5JQ3 - chains A and B; structure by X-ray diffraction, 2.23 A resolution.

[Chain A]
Protein: Envelope glycoprotein 1
Organism: Ebola virus - Mayinga, Zaire, 1976
Reference sequence: Q05320 (VGP_EBOZM); the construct has insertions or renumbered stretches relative to UniProt, so the offset changes along the chain: 32-293 = UniProt 32-293; 302-310 = UniProt 303-311; 432-469 = UniProt 464-501
Sequence (332 residues; row label = number of the first residue in the row; note: 128 numbers in that range are skipped by the numbering (no residue carries them; nothing is unmodelled there); a row labelled like 293A-293I holds insertion residues (293A, then the next letters in order); X marks 9 residues of unknown identity (built as UNK)):
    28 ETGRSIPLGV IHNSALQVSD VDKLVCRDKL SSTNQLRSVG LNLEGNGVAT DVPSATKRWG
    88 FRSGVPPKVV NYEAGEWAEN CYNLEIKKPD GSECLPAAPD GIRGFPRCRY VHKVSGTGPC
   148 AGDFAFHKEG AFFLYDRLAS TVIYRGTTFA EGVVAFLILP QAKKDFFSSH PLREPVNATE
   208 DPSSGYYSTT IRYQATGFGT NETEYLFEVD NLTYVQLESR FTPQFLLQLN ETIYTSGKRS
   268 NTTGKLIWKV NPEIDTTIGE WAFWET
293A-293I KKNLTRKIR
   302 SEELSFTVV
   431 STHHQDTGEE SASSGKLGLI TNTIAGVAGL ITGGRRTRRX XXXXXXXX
Unresolved in the structure: 28-31, 196-210, 285-286, 293A-293I, 431-469
Disulfide bonds: Cys-108/Cys-135, Cys-121/Cys-147
Glycans and other covalent adducts: N-acetylglucosamine (NAG) linked to Asn-228, Asn-238, Asn-257, Asn-268
Sequence notes: expression tag (28-31); engineered mutation Ala-42 (Thr in Q05320)
UniProt features mapped onto this chain:
  - site: Leu-57 (Involved in receptor recognition and/or post-binding events), Leu-63 (Involved in receptor recognition and/or post-binding events), Arg-64 (Involved in receptor recognition and/or post-binding events), Phe-88 (Involved in receptor recognition and/or post-binding events), Lys-95 (Involved in receptor recognition and/or post-binding events), Ile-170 (Involved in receptor recognition and/or post-binding events), Arg-469 (Cleavage)
  - glycosylation (N-linked (GlcNAc...) asparagine): Asn-40, Asn-204, Asn-228, Asn-238, Asn-257, Asn-268, Asn-293C

[Chain B]
Protein: Envelope glycoprotein 2
Organism: Ebola virus - Mayinga, Zaire, 1976
Reference sequence: Q05320 (VGP_EBOZM); residue numbers follow UniProt; this construct covers 502-632
Sequence (168 residues; each row starts with the number of its first residue):
   502 EAIVNAQPKC NPNLHYWTTQ DEGAAIGLAW IPYFGPAAEG IYIEGLMHNQ DGLICGLRQL
   562 ANETTQALQL FLRATTELRT FSILNRKAID FLLQRWGGTC HILGPDCCIE PHDWTKNITD
   622 KIDQIIHDFV DGSGYIPEAP RDGQAYVRKD GEWVLLSTFL GTHHHHHH
Unresolved in the structure: 632-669
Disulfide bonds: Cys-511/Cys-556, Cys-601/Cys-608
Glycans and other covalent adducts: N-acetylglucosamine (NAG) linked to Asn-563, Asn-618
Sequence notes: expression tag (633-669)
UniProt features mapped onto this chain:
  - region: Gly-524 to Ala-539 (Fusion peptide)
  - glycosylation (N-linked (GlcNAc...) asparagine): Asn-563, Asn-618
  - mutagenesis: Cys-511 (C511G: Induces GP1 secretion. Complete loss of virus capability to enter into host cell), Gly-528 (G528R: Reduced infectivity), Leu-529 (L529A/R: Reduced infectivity), Ile-532 (I532A: Reduced infectivity; I532R: Almost complete loss of infectivity. No effect on transport of GP to the cell surface and incorporation onto virions), Phe-535 (F535A: Reduced infectivity; F535R: Almost complete loss of infectivity. No effect on transport of GP to the cell surface and incorporation onto virions), Gly-536 (G536A: Almost complete loss of infectivity. No effect on transport of GP to the cell surface and incorporation onto virions), Pro-537 (P537R: Almost complete loss of infectivity. No effect on transport of GP to the cell surface and incorporation onto virions), Cys-556 (C556S: Induces GP1 secretion. Complete loss of virus capability to enter into host cell), Asn-563 (N563D: Reduced levels of expression of GP, GP1 and GP2. 20% loss of virus capability to enter into host cell), Cys-601 (C601S: Induces GP1 secretion. Complete loss of virus capability to enter into host cell), Cys-608 (C608G: Induces GP1 secretion. Complete loss of virus capability to enter into host cell), Cys-609 (C609G: Induces GP1 secretion. Complete loss of virus capability to enter into host cell), 2 further mutagenesis entries in UniProt
Reported in the primary citation:
  - post-translational modification sites: Asn-563, Asn-618
  - conformationally variable residues (order/disorder transition): Glu-502 to Ala-507

[How chain A and chain B interact]
Contacting residue pairs (112; chain A residue first):
  Ser-32(A) / Ala-568(B)
  Ile-33(A) / Ala-568(B)  hydrophobic
  Ile-33(A) / Phe-572(B)  hydrophobic
  Ile-33(A) / Lys-588(B)  hydrogen bond (backbone-side chain)
  Pro-34(A) / Ala-568(B)
  Gly-36(A) / Leu-561(B)
  Ser-41(A) / Asp-552(B)
  Leu-43(A) / Ile-504(B)
  Leu-43(A) / Leu-554(B)
  Leu-43(A) / Gly-557(B)
  Leu-43(A) / Leu-558(B)
  Gln-44(A) / Glu-502(B)
  Gln-44(A) / Ile-504(B)
  Val-45(A) / Glu-502(B)  hydrogen bond (backbone-backbone)
  Val-45(A) / Ile-504(B)  hydrophobic
  Val-45(A) / Leu-561(B)  hydrophobic
  Val-48(A) / Gln-595(B)
  Lys-50(A) / Gln-595(B)
  Leu-51(A) / Gln-595(B)
  Leu-51(A) / Arg-596(B)
  Leu-51(A) / Asp-607(B)
  Val-52(A) / Arg-596(B)  hydrogen bond (backbone-side chain)
  Cys-53(A) / Cys-608(B)
  Cys-53(A) / Cys-609(B)  disulfide
  Asp-55(A) / Phe-592(B)
  Leu-57(A) / Phe-592(B)  hydrophobic
  Leu-63(A) / Leu-585(B)
  Leu-63(A) / Ala-589(B)  hydrophobic
  Arg-64(A) / Leu-585(B)
  Ser-65(A) / Leu-585(B)
  Leu-68(A) / Leu-515(B)  hydrophobic
  Leu-68(A) / Ala-562(B)  hydrophobic
  Gly-72(A) / Lys-510(B)
  Gly-72(A) / Cys-511(B)
  Gly-72(A) / Asn-512(B)  hydrogen bond (backbone-backbone)
  Gly-72(A) / Arg-559(B)
  Asn-73(A) / Gln-508(B)
  Asn-73(A) / Pro-509(B)
  Asn-73(A) / Lys-510(B)  hydrogen bond (backbone-backbone)
  Asn-73(A) / Arg-559(B)
  Gly-74(A) / Lys-510(B)
  Lys-95(A) / Leu-573(B)  hydrogen bond (side chain-backbone)
  Lys-95(A) / Arg-574(B)
  Lys-95(A) / Thr-576(B)  hydrogen bond (side chain-backbone)
  Lys-95(A) / Glu-578(B)
  Val-96(A) / Leu-579(B)  hydrogen bond (backbone-backbone)
  Val-96(A) / Arg-580(B)
  Val-96(A) / Thr-581(B)  hydrogen bond (backbone-backbone)
  Val-97(A) / Thr-581(B)
  Val-97(A) / Ile-584(B)  hydrophobic
  Asn-98(A) / Thr-581(B)  hydrogen bond (backbone-backbone)
  Asn-98(A) / Phe-582(B)
  Tyr-99(A) / Trp-518(B)
  Glu-100(A) / Thr-519(B)  hydrogen bond (backbone-side chain)
  Glu-100(A) / Leu-585(B)
  Ala-101(A) / Trp-518(B)
  Ala-101(A) / Thr-519(B)
  Gly-102(A) / Tyr-517(B)
  Gly-102(A) / Trp-518(B)  hydrogen bond (backbone-backbone)
  Glu-103(A) / Leu-515(B)
  Glu-103(A) / His-516(B)
  Glu-103(A) / Trp-518(B)  hydrogen bond (backbone-side chain)
  Glu-103(A) / Arg-559(B)  salt bridge
  Trp-104(A) / His-516(B)  hydrogen bond (backbone-backbone)
  Trp-104(A) / Tyr-517(B)  hydrogen bond (side chain-backbone)
  Trp-104(A) / Trp-518(B)
  Trp-104(A) / Glu-545(B)
  Pro-126(A) / Arg-580(B)
  Asp-127(A) / Arg-580(B)  hydrogen bond (backbone-side chain)
  Phe-132(A) / Trp-518(B)
  Pro-133(A) / Trp-518(B)
  Pro-133(A) / Tyr-543(B)
  Arg-134(A) / Trp-518(B)
  Arg-134(A) / Tyr-543(B)
  Gly-157(A) / Thr-566(B)
  Gly-157(A) / Gln-570(B)  hydrogen bond (backbone-side chain)
  Ala-158(A) / Gln-570(B)
  Phe-159(A) / Leu-569(B)  hydrophobic
  Phe-159(A) / Gln-570(B)
  Phe-159(A) / Leu-573(B)  hydrophobic
  Asp-163(A) / Tyr-543(B)  hydrogen bond
  Arg-164(A) / Trp-518(B)
  Arg-164(A) / Thr-520(B)
  Arg-164(A) / Ile-542(B)
  Arg-164(A) / Tyr-543(B)
  Leu-165(A) / Phe-582(B)  hydrophobic
  Thr-168(A) / Gln-570(B)
  Val-180(A) / Ala-562(B)  hydrophobic
  Val-180(A) / Asn-563(B)
  Val-180(A) / Thr-566(B)
  Val-181(A) / Ala-562(B)
  Val-181(A) / Thr-565(B)
  Ala-182(A) / Leu-558(B)  hydrophobic
  Ala-182(A) / Ala-562(B)  hydrophobic
  Phe-183(A) / Leu-561(B)
  Phe-183(A) / Thr-565(B)
  Phe-183(A) / Ile-584(B)  hydrophobic
  Phe-183(A) / Leu-585(B)  hydrophobic
  Leu-184(A) / Leu-558(B)  hydrophobic
  Asp-192(A) / Met-548(B)
  Phe-193(A) / Met-548(B)  hydrophobic
  Phe-194(A) / Leu-515(B)  hydrophobic
  Phe-194(A) / Tyr-517(B)  hydrophobic
  Phe-194(A) / Met-548(B)  hydrophobic
  Ser-195(A) / Tyr-517(B)  hydrogen bond (backbone-side chain)
  Ser-195(A) / Ile-544(B)
  Ser-211(A) / Glu-545(B)
  Trp-291(A) / Lys-510(B)
  Trp-291(A) / Cys-511(B)
  Trp-291(A) / Asn-512(B)
  Trp-291(A) / Pro-513(B)
  Glu-292(A) / Lys-510(B)
Other interface residues (no listed pair), chain A (68 interface residues in all): Leu-35, Ile-38, Ala-42, Lys-56, Thr-60, Asn-69, Gly-128, Ile-129, Arg-130, Glu-287, Ala-289, Phe-290
Other interface residues (no listed pair), chain B (57 interface residues in all): Ala-503, Asn-514, Ala-539, Glu-540, Glu-564, Asn-586
Inter-chain disulfides: Cys-53(A)/Cys-609(B)
Interface features reported in the paper:
  - residue pairs: Cys-53(A)/Cys-609(B) (covalent link)
  - interface residues, chain A: Phe-193(A), Phe-194(A)
  - interface residues, chain B: Lys-510(B), Asn-512(B)

[Summary]
The interface between chain A and chain B involves 68 residues on one side and 57 on the other; the contacts
include 1 disulfide bond, 19 hydrogen bonds and 1 salt bridge. Polar contacts include Glu-103(A)/Arg-559(B),
Ile-33(A)/Lys-588(B) and Val-52(A)/Arg-596(B). The paper describes a contact between Cys-53(A) and Cys-609(B).
The paper reports interface residues Phe-193(A), Phe-194(A) and Lys-510(B) among others; modification sites
Asn-563(B) and Asn-618(B).
Here chain A is Envelope glycoprotein 1 and chain B is Envelope glycoprotein 2, both from Ebola virus -
Mayinga, Zaire, 1976. Entry 5JQ3 (Crystal structure of Ebola glycoprotein) was determined by X-ray diffraction
together with 5JQ7 and 5JQB from the same study.
